PDB entry 4E0P | X-ray diffraction, 2.20 A resolution | chains A and C of the 3 polymer chains in the assembly

[Chain A]
Name: Protelomerase
Organism: Agrobacterium tumefaciens
UniProt: Q7CWV1 (Q7CWV1_AGRT5); numbering as in UniProt (aligned over 103-421)
Sequence (462 residues; row label = number of the first residue in the row; numbers below 1 keep their minus sign (Met-19 is residue -19)):
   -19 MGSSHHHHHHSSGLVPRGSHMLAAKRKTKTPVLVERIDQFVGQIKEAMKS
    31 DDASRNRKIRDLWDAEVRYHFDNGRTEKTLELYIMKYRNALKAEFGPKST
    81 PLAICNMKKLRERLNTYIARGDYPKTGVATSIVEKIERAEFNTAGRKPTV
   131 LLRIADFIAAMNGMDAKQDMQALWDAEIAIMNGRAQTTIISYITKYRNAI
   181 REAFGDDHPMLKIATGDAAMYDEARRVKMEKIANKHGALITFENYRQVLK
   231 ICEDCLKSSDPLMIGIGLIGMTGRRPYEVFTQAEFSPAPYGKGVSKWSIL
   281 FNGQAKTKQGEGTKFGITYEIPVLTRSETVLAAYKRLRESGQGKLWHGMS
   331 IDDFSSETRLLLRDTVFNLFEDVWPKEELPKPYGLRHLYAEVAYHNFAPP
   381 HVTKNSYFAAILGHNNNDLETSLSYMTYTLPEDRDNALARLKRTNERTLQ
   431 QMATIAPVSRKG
Unresolved in the structure: -19 to 102, 421-442
Construct notes: expression tag (-19 to 102, 422-442)
Modified / non-standard residues: Tyr405 (o-phosphotyrosine; PTR)
What the authors report for this chain:
  - catalytic residues: Tyr405
  - binding site for the 18-nt DNA strand: Tyr201, Asp202, Arg205
  - contacts within the chain: Ile170-Tyr201 (water-mediated contact), Thr174-Tyr201 (water-mediated contact)
  - mutagenesis - Y201A, R205A: abolished catalytic activity on hairpin products
  - mutagenesis - Y201A, R205A: unchanged catalytic activity on DNA cutting
  - catalytic residues: Lys286, Arg366, His394 (by similarity / conservation)

[Chain C]
Molecule: 14-nt DNA strand
Sequence (14 nucleotides; each row starts with the number of its first residue):
     1 CATAATAACAATAT
Unresolved in the structure: 14

[Chain A / chain C interface]
Pairs across the interface (37; chain A residue first):
  Ala119(A) with DA7(C), phosphate contact
  Asn122(A) with DT6(C), hydrogen bond to the phosphate; DA7(C), phosphate contact
  Ala124(A) with DT6(C), sugar contact
  Gly125(A) with DA5(C), base contact; DT6(C), sugar contact
  Arg126(A) with DT6(C), hydrogen bond to the base; DA7(C), base contact; DA8(C), hydrogen bond to the sugar
  Lys127(A) with DA7(C), phosphate contact; DA8(C), sugar contact
  Pro128(A) with DA7(C), phosphate contact; DA8(C), phosphate contact
  Thr129(A) with DA8(C), phosphate contact
  Val130(A) with DA8(C), hydrogen bond to the phosphate; DC9(C), phosphate contact
  Leu131(A) with DA8(C), hydrogen bond to the phosphate
  Arg164(A) with DC9(C), salt bridge to the phosphate; DA10(C), phosphate contact
  Ala165(A) with DA10(C), hydrogen bond to the phosphate; DA11(C), phosphate contact
  Thr167(A) with DA10(C), sugar contact; DA11(C), hydrogen bond to the phosphate; DT12(C), base contact
  Thr168(A) with DC9(C), sugar contact; DA10(C), hydrogen bond to the phosphate
  Ser171(A) with DA11(C), hydrogen bond to the base
  Tyr172(A) with DA8(C), sugar contact; DC9(C), hydrogen bond to the phosphate
  Lys208(A) with DA13(C), base contact
  Lys211(A) with DT12(C), salt bridge to the phosphate
  Lys286(A) with DA13(C), hydrogen bond to the base
  Tyr363(A) with DA13(C), sugar contact
  His367(A) with DA13(C), salt bridge to the phosphate
  Thr401(A) with DA13(C), phosphate contact
  Ser404(A) with DA13(C), sugar contact
  Tyr405(A) with DA13(C), phosphate contact
Other interface residues (no listed pair), chain A (28 interface residues in all): Lys175, Ser336, Leu340, His394
Other interface residues (no listed pair), chain C (10 interface residues in all): DA4

[Overview]
28 residues of chain A face 10 of chain C across their interface; the contacts include 11 hydrogen bonds and 3
salt bridges. Polar contacts include Arg126(A)-DT6(C), Ser171(A)-DA11(C) and Lys286(A)-DA13(C). The paper
reports catalytic residues Tyr405(A), Lys286(A) and Arg366(A) among others; Y201A and R205A of chain A abolish
catalytic activity on hairpin products.
Chain A is Protelomerase (Agrobacterium tumefaciens) and chain C is a 14-nt DNA strand; the structure,
Protelomerase tela covalently complexed with substrate DNA, was determined by X-ray diffraction, deposited
together with 4DWP, 4E0G, 4E0J, 4E0Y, 4E0Z and 4E10.
